PDB entry 5E2Z | X-ray diffraction, 2.62 A resolution | chains C and B of the 6 polymer chains in the assembly

# Chain C
Protein: Hemagglutinin
Organism: Influenza A virus (A/duck/Egypt/10185SS/2010(H5N1))
UniProt: G8IPF0 (G8IPF0_9INFA); the construct lacks a stretch of the UniProt sequence, so the offset changes along the chain: 11-55 = UniProt 17-61; 56-83 = UniProt 63-90; 84-96 = UniProt 92-104; 97-125 = UniProt 106-134; 2 more segments
Chain sequence (333 residues; each row starts with the number of its first residue; a row labelled like 125A-125B holds insertion residues (125A, then the next letters in order)):
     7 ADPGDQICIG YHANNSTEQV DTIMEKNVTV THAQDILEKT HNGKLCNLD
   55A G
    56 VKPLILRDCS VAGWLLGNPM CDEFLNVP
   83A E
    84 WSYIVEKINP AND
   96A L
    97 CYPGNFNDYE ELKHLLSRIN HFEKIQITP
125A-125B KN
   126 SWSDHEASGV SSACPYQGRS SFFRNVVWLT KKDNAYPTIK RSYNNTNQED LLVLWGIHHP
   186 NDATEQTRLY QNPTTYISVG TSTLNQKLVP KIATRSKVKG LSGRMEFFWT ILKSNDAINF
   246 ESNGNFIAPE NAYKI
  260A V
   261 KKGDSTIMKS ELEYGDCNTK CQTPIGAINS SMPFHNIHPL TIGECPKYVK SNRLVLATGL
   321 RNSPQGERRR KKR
Unresolved in the structure: 7, 325-333
Differences from the reference sequence: expression tag (7-10); engineered mutation Leu-226 (Gln237 in G8IPF0)
Cystine bridges: Cys-52/Cys-277, Cys-64/Cys-76, Cys-97/Cys-139, Cys-281/Cys-305
Covalently attached groups: N-acetylglucosamine (NAG) linked to Asn-33; glycan linked to Asn-169
What the authors report for this chain:
  - binding site for N-acetyl-alpha-neuraminic acid: Tyr-98, Val-135, Ser-136, Ser-137, Glu-190, Arg-193
  - post-translational modification sites: Asn-169
  - mutagenesis - Q226L: increased binding to LSTc
  - mutagenesis - Q226L: decreased binding to LSTa
  - specificity-determining residues: Leu-226 (proposed by the authors, not directly observed)

# Chain B
Protein: Hemagglutinin
Organism: Influenza A virus
UniProt: G8IPF0 (G8IPF0_9INFA); residues 2-175 here correspond to UniProt positions 347-520 (UniProt number = residue number + 345)
Chain sequence (180 residues; row label = number of the first residue in the row):
     1 GLFGAIAGFI EGGWQGMVDG WYGYHHSNEQ GSGYAADKES TQKAIDGVTN KVNSIIDKMN
    61 TQFEAVGREF NNLERRIENL NKKMEDGFLD VWTYNAELLV LMENERTLDF HDSNVKNLYD
   121 KVRLQLRDNA KELGNGCFEF YHRCDNECME SVRNGTYDYP QYSEEARLKR EEISGRLVPR
Unresolved in the structure: 176-180
Differences from the reference sequence: expression tag (1, 176-180)
Cystine bridges: Cys-144/Cys-148

# How chain C and chain B interact
Contacting residue pairs (9):
  Asp-104(C) / Leu-73(B)
  Glu-106(C) / Arg-76(B)
  Glu-107(C) / Leu-73(B)
  Glu-107(C) / Glu-74(B)  hydrogen bond (side chain-backbone)
  Glu-107(C) / Arg-75(B)  hydrogen bond (side chain-backbone)
  Glu-107(C) / Arg-76(B)  salt bridge
  His-110(C) / Arg-75(B)
  His-110(C) / Asn-79(B)
  Arg-114(C) / Asn-79(B)
Also at the interface, not in a pair above, chain C (6 interface residues in all): Trp-234
Also at the interface, not in a pair above, chain B (6 interface residues in all): Asn-72

# Overview
Chain C and chain B each contribute 6 residues to their interface; the contacts include 2 hydrogen bonds and 1
salt bridge. Polar contacts include Glu-107(C)/Arg-76(B), Glu-107(C)/Glu-74(B) and Glu-107(C)/Arg-75(B). The
paper reports a binding site for N-acetyl-alpha-neuraminic acid at Tyr-98(C), Val-135(C) and Ser-136(C) among
others; Q226L of chain C increases binding to LSTc.
Chain C is Hemagglutinin (Influenza A virus (A/duck/Egypt/10185SS/2010(H5N1))) and chain B is Hemagglutinin
(Influenza A virus); the structure, Crystal structure of H5 hemagglutinin Q226L mutant from the influenza
virus A/duck/Egypt/10185SS/2010 (H5N1) with LSTa, was determined by X-ray diffraction together with 5E2Y,
5E30, 5E32, 5E34 and 5E35 from the same study.
